PDB entry 9CA7 | electron microscopy, 3.35 A resolution | chains T and Y of the 20 polymer chains in the assembly

# Chain T
Name: Histone H2B 1.1
Organism: Xenopus laevis
UniProt: P02281 (H2B11_XENLA); residues 1-125 here correspond to UniProt positions 2-126 (UniProt number = residue number + 1)
Sequence (125 residues; numbered 1 to 125; the number before each row is that of its first residue):
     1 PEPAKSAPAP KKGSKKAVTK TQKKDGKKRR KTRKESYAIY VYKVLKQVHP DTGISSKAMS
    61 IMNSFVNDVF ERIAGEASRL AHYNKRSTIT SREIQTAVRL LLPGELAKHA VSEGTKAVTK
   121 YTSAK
Disordered / not traced: 1-30
Construct notes: conflict Thr32 (Ser33 in P02281)
UniProt features mapped onto this chain:
  - modified residue: Lys5 (N6-acetyllysine), Lys12 (N6-acetyllysine), Ser14 (Phosphoserine), Lys15 (N6-acetyllysine), Lys20 (N6-acetyllysine)
  - glycosylation: Ser112 (O-linked (GlcNAc) serine)
  - cross-link: Lys120 (Glycyl lysine isopeptide (Lys-Gly) (interchain with G-Cter in ubiquitin))

# Chain Y
Molecule: 285-nt DNA strand
Sequence (285 nucleotides; each row starts with the number of its first residue; numbers below 1 keep their minus sign (DA-179 is residue -179)):
  -179 ATCGAAGGGC GCCTATATAA GGGGGTGGGG GCGCGTTCGT CCTCCCTCTC CTCGCGGCGC
  -119 GAGTTTCAGG CAGCGCTGCG TCCTGCTGCG CACGTGGGAA GCCCTGCTGG AGAATCCCGG
   -59 TGCGCAGGCC GCTCAATTGG TCGTAGACAG CTCTAGCACC GCTTAAACGC AGCTACGCGC
     1 TGTCCCCCGC GTTTTAACCG CCAAGGGGAT TACTCCCTAG TCTCCAGGCA GCTGTCAGAT
    61 ATGTACATCC TGTGATCCCC GGGTACCGAG CTCGAATTCA CTGGC
Disordered / not traced: -179 to -71, 51-105

# Interface between chain T and chain Y
Contacting residue pairs (12):
  Thr32(T) - DT31(Y)  phosphate contact
  Arg33(T) - DA-45(Y)  phosphate contact
  Tyr42(T) - DG-53(Y)  hydrogen bond to the phosphate
  Tyr42(T) - DG-52(Y)  phosphate contact
  Gly53(T) - DG-53(Y)  phosphate contact
  Ile54(T) - DA-54(Y)  sugar contact
  Ile54(T) - DG-53(Y)  hydrogen bond to the phosphate
  Ser56(T) - DA-54(Y)  phosphate contact
  Arg86(T) - DG-34(Y)  phosphate contact
  Arg86(T) - DA-33(Y)  salt bridge to the phosphate
  Ser87(T) - DG-34(Y)  hydrogen bond to the phosphate
  Thr88(T) - DG-34(Y)  phosphate contact
Also at the interface, not in a pair above, chain T (12 interface residues in all): Glu35, Ser55, Lys85
Also at the interface, not in a pair above, chain Y (10 interface residues in all): DC-46, DA-44, DA-35

# In short
12 residues of chain T and 10 residues of chain Y are in contact, with 3 hydrogen bonds and 1 salt bridge.
Among the polar pairs are Tyr42(T)-DG-53(Y), Ile54(T)-DG-53(Y) and Ser87(T)-DG-34(Y).
Chain T is Histone H2B 1.1 (Xenopus laevis) and chain Y is a 285-nt DNA strand; the structure, Cryo-EM
structure of human SRCAP-nucleosome complex in the fully-engaged state (composite structure), was determined
by electron microscopy.
